PDB entry 9C0F | electron microscopy, 3.60 A resolution | chains A and D of the 4 polymer chains in the assembly

== Chain A ==
Molecule: 35-nt DNA strand
Sequence (35 nucleotides; each row starts with the number of its first residue):
     1 CACTTGGATT GCGGGAAACG AGTTAAGTCG GCTCG

== Chain D ==
Protein: piggyBat transposase
Source organism: Myotis lucifugus
Chain sequence (578 residues; row label = number of the first residue in the row; numbers below 1 keep their minus sign (Gly-5 is residue -5)):
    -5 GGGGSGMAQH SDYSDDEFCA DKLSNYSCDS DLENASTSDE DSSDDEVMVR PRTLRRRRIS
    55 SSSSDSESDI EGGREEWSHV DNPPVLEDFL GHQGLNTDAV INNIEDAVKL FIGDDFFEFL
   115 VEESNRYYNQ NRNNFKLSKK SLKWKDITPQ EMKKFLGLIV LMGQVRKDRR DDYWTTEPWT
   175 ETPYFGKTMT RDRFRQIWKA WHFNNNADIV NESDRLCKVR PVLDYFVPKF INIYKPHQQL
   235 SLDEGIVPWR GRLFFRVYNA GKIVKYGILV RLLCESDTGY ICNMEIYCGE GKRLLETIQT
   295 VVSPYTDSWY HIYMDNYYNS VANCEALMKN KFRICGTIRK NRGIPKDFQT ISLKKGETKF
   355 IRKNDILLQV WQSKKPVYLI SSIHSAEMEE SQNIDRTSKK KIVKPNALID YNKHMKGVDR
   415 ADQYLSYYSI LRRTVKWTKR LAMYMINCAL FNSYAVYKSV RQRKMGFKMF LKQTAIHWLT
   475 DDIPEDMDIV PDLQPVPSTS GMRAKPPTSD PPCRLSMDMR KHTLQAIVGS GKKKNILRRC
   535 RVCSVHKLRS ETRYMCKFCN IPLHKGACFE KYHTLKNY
Unresolved in the structure: -5 to 9, 28-72, 480-493
Metal / ion sites: Zn2+ site 1: His516, Cys550, Cys553, His567; Zn2+ site 2: Cys537, His558, Cys562
From the paper describing this entry:
  - catalytic residues: Asp237, Asp309, Asp413
  - binding site for the 35-nt DNA strand: Arg185, Asp186, Arg497, Arg543, Glu545
  - binding site for the 35-nt DNA strand (chain A): Lys134, Arg189
  - post-translational modification sites: Ser8, Ser24, Ser32, Ser37 (proposed by the authors, not directly observed)
  - mutagenesis - S8A (3-fold): increased catalytic activity on LE/RE
  - mutagenesis - S8K, S8K/S24K/S32K/S37K (6-fold), S24K: increased catalytic activity

== How chain A and chain D interact ==
Residue-residue contacts (19):
  DC1(A) - Gln386(D)  base contact
  DC1(A) - Ile388(D)  base contact
  DA26(A) - Arg547(D)  salt bridge to the phosphate
  DA26(A) - Tyr548(D)  hydrogen bond to the phosphate
  DG27(A) - Leu531(D)  base contact
  DG27(A) - Glu545(D)  sugar contact
  DG27(A) - Thr546(D)  phosphate contact
  DG27(A) - Arg547(D)  hydrogen bond to the phosphate
  DG27(A) - Tyr548(D)  phosphate contact
  DG27(A) - Lys559(D)  salt bridge to the phosphate
  DT28(A) - Leu531(D)  base contact
  DT28(A) - Ser544(D)  hydrogen bond to the phosphate
  DT28(A) - Glu545(D)  hydrogen bond to the phosphate
  DC29(A) - Arg543(D)  base contact
  DC29(A) - Glu545(D)  hydrogen bond to the base
  DG30(A) - Arg543(D)  hydrogen bond to the base
  DT33(A) - Met496(D)  phosphate contact
  DC34(A) - Met496(D)  sugar contact
  DG35(A) - Arg497(D)  salt bridge to the phosphate
Other interface residues (no listed pair), chain A (10 interface residues in all): DG6
Other interface residues (no listed pair), chain D (14 interface residues in all): Lys393, Gly460

== Overview ==
Chain A and chain D form an interface of 10 and 14 residues respectively; the contacts include 6 hydrogen
bonds and 3 salt bridges. Polar pairs include DC29(A)-Glu545(D), DG30(A)-Arg543(D) and DA26(A)-Tyr548(D). The
paper reports catalytic residues Asp237(D), Asp309(D) and Asp413(D); S8K, S8K/S24K/S32K/S37K and S24K of chain
D increase catalytic activity.
Chain A is a 35-nt DNA strand and chain D is piggyBat transposase (Myotis lucifugus); the structure, piggyBat
transposase protein-DNA complex, was determined by electron microscopy.
